PDB entry 4GR0 | X-ray diffraction, 1.50 A resolution | chain A

Chain A:
Molecule: Macrophage metalloelastase
From: Homo sapiens
Notes: EC 3.4.24.65; fragment: catalytic domain
UniProt: P39900 (MMP12_HUMAN); residue numbers follow UniProt; this construct covers 106-263
Sequence (159 residues; row label = number of the first residue in the row):
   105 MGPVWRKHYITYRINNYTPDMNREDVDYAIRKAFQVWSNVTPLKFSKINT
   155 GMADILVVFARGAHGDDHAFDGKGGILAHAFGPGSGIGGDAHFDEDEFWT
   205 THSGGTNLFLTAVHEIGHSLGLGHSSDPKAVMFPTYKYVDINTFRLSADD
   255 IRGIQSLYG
Construct notes: initiating methionine (105); engineered mutation Asp171 (Phe in P39900)
Curated features (UniProtKB/Swiss-Prot):
  - active site: Glu219
  - binding site (Ca(2+)): Asp124, Asp158, Asp175, Gly176, Gly178, Ile180, Gly190, Gly192, Asp194, Asp198, Glu199, Glu201
  - binding site (Zn(2+)): His168, Asp170, His183, His196, His218, His222, His228
Ion coordination: Ca2+ site 1: Asp124, Glu199, Glu201; Ca2+ site 2: Asp158, Gly190, Gly192, Asp194; Zn2+ site 1: His168, Asp170, His183, His196; Ca2+ site 3: Asp175, Gly176, Gly178, Ile180, Asp198, Glu201; Zn2+ site 2: His218, His222, His228 (together with rxp470b)
Ligand contacts: rxp470b (R4B; N-[(2S)-3-[(R)-(4-bromophenyl)(hydroxy)phosphoryl]-2-{[3-(3'-chlorobiphenyl-4-yl)-1,2-oxazol-5-yl]methyl}propanoyl]-L-a lanyl-L-alaninamide): His172, Gly179, Ile180, Leu181, Ala182, His183, Leu214, Thr215, His218, Glu219, His222, His228, Pro232, Lys233, Ala234, Val235, Phe237, Pro238, Thr239, Tyr240, Lys241, Val243, Phe248, Arg249

In short:
Bound to chain A: rxp470b. The Ca2+ site 1 is built by Asp124, Glu199 and Glu201. The Ca2+ site 2 is built by
Asp158, Gly190, Gly192 and Asp194. From UniProt: active-site residue Glu219, 12 Ca2+-binding residues and 7
Zn2+-binding residues.
Chain A is Macrophage metalloelastase (Homo sapiens); the structure, Crystal structure of the catalytic domain
of Human MMP12 in complex with selective phosphinic inhibitor RXP470B, was determined by X-ray diffraction
(same publication as 4GQL, 4GR3 and 4GR8).
